PDB entry 5XTS | X-ray diffraction, 2.00 A resolution | chain A

Chain A:
Molecule: Macrophage mannose receptor 1
Organism: Homo sapiens
UniProtKB: P22897 (MRC1_HUMAN); residue numbers follow UniProt; this construct covers 22-629
Sequence (614 residues; row label = number of the first residue in the row):
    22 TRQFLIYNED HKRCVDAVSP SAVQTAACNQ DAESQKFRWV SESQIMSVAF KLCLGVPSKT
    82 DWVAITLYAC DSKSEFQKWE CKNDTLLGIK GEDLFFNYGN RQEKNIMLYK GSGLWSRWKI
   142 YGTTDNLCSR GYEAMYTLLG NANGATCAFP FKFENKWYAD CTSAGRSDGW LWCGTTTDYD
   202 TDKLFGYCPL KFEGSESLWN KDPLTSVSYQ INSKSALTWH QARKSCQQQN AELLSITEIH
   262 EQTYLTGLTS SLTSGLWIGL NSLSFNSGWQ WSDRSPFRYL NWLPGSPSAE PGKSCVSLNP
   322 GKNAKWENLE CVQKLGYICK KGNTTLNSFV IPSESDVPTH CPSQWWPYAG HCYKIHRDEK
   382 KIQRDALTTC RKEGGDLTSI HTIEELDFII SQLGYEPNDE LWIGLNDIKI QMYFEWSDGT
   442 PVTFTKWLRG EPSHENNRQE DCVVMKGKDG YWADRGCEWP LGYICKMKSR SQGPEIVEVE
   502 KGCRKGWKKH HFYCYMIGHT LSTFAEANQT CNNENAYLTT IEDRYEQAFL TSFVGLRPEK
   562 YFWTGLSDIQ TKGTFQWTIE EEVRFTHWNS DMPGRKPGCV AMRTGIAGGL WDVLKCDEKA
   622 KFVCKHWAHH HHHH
Disordered / not traced: 343-351, 491-635
Construct notes: expression tag (630-635)
Cystine bridges: Cys-35/Cys-49, Cys-74/Cys-91, Cys-102/Cys-149, Cys-168/Cys-194, Cys-182/Cys-209, Cys-247/Cys-340, Cys-316/Cys-332, Cys-362/Cys-373, Cys-391/Cys-486, Cys-463/Cys-478
Bound ions: Ca2+: Glu-452, Ser-454, Glu-461, Asp-475
Swiss-Prot annotation at these positions:
  - glycosylation (N-linked (GlcNAc...) asparagine): Asn-104, Asn-344, Asn-529

Summary:
Glu-452, Ser-454, Glu-461 and Asp-475 coordinate Ca2+.
Chain A is Macrophage mannose receptor 1 (Homo sapiens); the structure, Crystal structure of the CysR-CTLD3
fragment of human MR at basic/neutral pH, was determined by X-ray diffraction (same publication as 5XTW).
